PDB entry 8HJV | electron microscopy, 3.10 A resolution | chains M and C of the 35 polymer chains in the assembly

[Chain M]
Protein: Reaction center protein M chain
Organism: Roseiflexus castenholzii DSM 13941
UniProt: A7NQE8 (A7NQE8_ROSCS); residue numbers follow UniProt; this construct covers 335-641
Sequence (307 residues; row label = number of the first residue in the row):
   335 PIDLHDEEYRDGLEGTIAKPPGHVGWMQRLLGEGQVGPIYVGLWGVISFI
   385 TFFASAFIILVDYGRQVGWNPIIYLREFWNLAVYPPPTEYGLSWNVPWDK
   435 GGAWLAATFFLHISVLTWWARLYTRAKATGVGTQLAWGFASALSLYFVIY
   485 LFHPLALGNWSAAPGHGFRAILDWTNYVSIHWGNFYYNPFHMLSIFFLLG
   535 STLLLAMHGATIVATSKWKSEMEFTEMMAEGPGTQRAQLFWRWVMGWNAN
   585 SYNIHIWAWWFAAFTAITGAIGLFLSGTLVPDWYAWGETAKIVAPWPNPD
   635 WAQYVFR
Unresolved in the structure: 641
Metal / ion sites: Fe ion: His-542, Glu-557, His-589 (shared with 1 residue of chain L)
Residues lining bound ligands:
  - bacteriochlorophyll a (BCL), molecule 1: Phe-386, Leu-445, Val-449, Phe-473, Ala-476, Leu-479, Tyr-480, Trp-508, Thr-509, Asn-510, Val-512, Ser-513, Phe-519, Tyr-520, His-525, Ser-528, Ile-529, Leu-532, Gly-603, Gly-606, Leu-607
  - bacteriochlorophyll a (BCL), molecule 2: Tyr-520, Met-526, Ile-529, Phe-530, Leu-533, Gly-534, Leu-537
  - bacteriopheophytin a (BPH), molecule 1: Ser-382, Phe-383, Phe-386, Ser-448, Val-449, Trp-452, Leu-456, Leu-469, Gly-472, Phe-473, Ala-476, Ala-596, Ala-600
  - bacteriopheophytin a (BPH), molecule 2: Phe-386, Leu-445, Tyr-480, Ile-483, Tyr-484, Pro-498, Phe-502, Ile-505, Leu-506, Trp-508, Thr-509
  - bacteriopheophytin a (BPH), molecule 3: Leu-533, Thr-536, Leu-537, Met-541, Trp-575, Met-579
  - Menaquinone 11 (MQE; 2-methyl-3-[(2E,6E,10E,14E,18E,22E,26E,30E,34E,38E)-3,7,11,15,19,23,27,31,35,39,43-undecamethyltetratetraconta-2,6,10,1 4,18,22,26,30,34,38,42-undecaen-1-yl]naphthalene-1,4-dione), molecule 1: Ala-390, Ile-393, Leu-394, Tyr-397, Phe-412, His-500, Gly-501, Phe-502, Ile-505
  - Menaquinone 11 (MQE), molecule 2: Leu-538, Met-541, His-542, Thr-545, Ile-546, Thr-568, Ala-571, Gln-572, Trp-575, Met-579, Trp-581, Asn-582, Ala-583, Asn-584, Ser-585, Ile-588, Trp-591

[Chain C]
Protein: Multiheme_cytc domain-containing protein
Organism: Roseiflexus castenholzii DSM 13941
UniProt: A7NQE7 (A7NQE7_ROSCS); numbering as in UniProt (aligned over 1-320)
Sequence (320 residues; numbered 1 to 320; the number before each row is that of its first residue):
     1 MIQQPPTLFPEITNTVRGRFYIVAGIISVVMAVASIAIFWWIFYTITPAP
    51 APPLQNPIYVNYTQEPTDYISAESLAAMNAYIQANPQPQAVQVLKGMTTA
   101 QISAYMVAQVSGGLKVDCSYCHNIANFAQQDGYPNAAKKVTARKMMLMSA
   151 DLNQNYTAKLPASVGGYQITCATCHNGKAAGLEPYPIEIMNTLPNDWRLP
   201 LELDYPGGLVVTGRKDVSNHEVEQNQFAMYHMNVSMGQGCTFCHNARYFP
   251 SYEIAQKNHSIIMLQMTKHIQETYVAPGGRIADGIMAGKSPSCWLCHQGA
   301 NIPPGAAKPGQVPAVLSSTP
Unresolved in the structure: 1-29
Glycans and other covalent adducts: heme (HEM) linked to Cys-118, Cys-121, Cys-171, Cys-174, Cys-293, Cys-296
Metal / ion sites: heme Fe (4 sites), coordinated by Met-106, His-122, Met-145, His-175, Met-229, His-244, Met-263, His-297
Residues lining bound ligands:
  - bacteriochlorophyll a (BCL): Ile-38, Trp-41, Ile-42, Ile-46
  - heme (HEM), molecule 1: Ile-70, Met-78, Tyr-81, Pro-88, Gln-89, Ala-90, Val-91, Gln-92, Val-93, Leu-94, Thr-99, Ile-102, Ser-103, Met-106, Val-110, Ser-111, Val-116, Asp-117, Tyr-120, His-122, Phe-127, Ala-128, Lys-139, Ala-142, Arg-143, Met-146
  - heme (HEM), molecule 2: Val-110, Leu-114, Tyr-120, Lys-138, Thr-141, Ala-142, Met-145, Met-146, Met-148, Ser-149, Thr-170, Thr-173, His-175, Ala-179, Ala-180, Gly-181, Leu-182, Met-286, Ala-287, Lys-289
  - heme (HEM), molecule 3: Thr-157, Val-164, Gly-165, Gly-166, Tyr-167, Ile-169, Thr-173, Met-232, Met-236, Phe-242, Gln-256, His-259, Ser-260, Met-263, Leu-264, Met-266, Thr-267, His-297, Asn-301, Ile-302, Pro-303, Ala-306
  - heme (HEM), molecule 4: Gly-207, Gly-208, Leu-209, Val-210, Val-211, Thr-212, Asn-225, Gln-226, Met-229, Tyr-230, Met-232, Asn-233, Met-236, Gly-239, Cys-240, Cys-243, His-244, Phe-249, Pro-250, Lys-257, Ser-260, Ile-261

[How chain M and chain C interact]
Pairs across the interface - 32 pairs, chain M then chain C:
  Thr-422(M) / Ser-218(C)
  Thr-422(M) / Glu-221(C)  hydrogen bond
  Asn-493(M) / Ser-218(C)
  Ser-495(M) / Ser-218(C)  hydrogen bond
  Ser-495(M) / Asn-219(C)
  Ala-496(M) / Asn-219(C)
  Arg-503(M) / Thr-192(C)
  Trp-508(M) / Asn-219(C)
  Tyr-511(M) / Glu-223(C)
  Tyr-511(M) / Gln-226(C)
  Ile-514(M) / Thr-212(C)
  Ile-514(M) / Gln-226(C)
  His-515(M) / Val-211(C)  hydrogen bond (side chain-backbone)
  His-515(M) / Thr-212(C)
  His-515(M) / Gly-213(C)  hydrogen bond (backbone-backbone)
  His-515(M) / Val-217(C)  hydrogen bond (side chain-backbone)
  Asn-518(M) / Arg-247(C)
  Tyr-521(M) / Arg-247(C)
  Gly-611(M) / Lys-215(C)
  Thr-612(M) / Lys-215(C)  hydrogen bond (backbone-side chain)
  Asp-616(M) / Tyr-248(C)  hydrogen bond
  Tyr-618(M) / Arg-247(C)
  Tyr-618(M) / Tyr-248(C)  hydrophobic
  Ala-628(M) / Arg-247(C)  hydrogen bond (backbone-side chain)
  Pro-633(M) / Glu-253(C)
  Trp-635(M) / Thr-241(C)  hydrogen bond (side chain-backbone)
  Trp-635(M) / Asn-245(C)
  Trp-635(M) / Ile-254(C)
  Tyr-638(M) / Thr-241(C)  hydrogen bond (backbone-side chain)
  Val-639(M) / Gln-238(C)
  Phe-640(M) / Gln-238(C)  hydrogen bond (backbone-side chain)
  Phe-640(M) / Gly-239(C)
Also at the interface, not in a pair above, chain M (26 interface residues in all): Asn-510, Val-512, Pro-615, Pro-629, Trp-630
Also at the interface, not in a pair above, chain C (24 interface residues in all): Arg-214, His-220, Val-222, Phe-242, Phe-249

[Summary]
Chain M and chain C form an interface of 26 and 24 residues respectively; the contacts include 11 hydrogen
bonds. Polar pairs include Thr-422(M)/Glu-221(C), Ser-495(M)/Ser-218(C) and His-515(M)/Val-211(C). Bound to
chain M: 3 copies of bacteriopheophytin a, bacteriochlorophyll a and Menaquinone 11.
Chain M is Reaction center protein M chain and chain C is Multiheme_cytc domain-containing protein, both from
Roseiflexus castenholzii DSM 13941; the structure, Cryo-EM structure of carotenoid-depleted RC-LH complex from
Roseiflexus castenholzii at 10,000 lux, was determined by electron microscopy (same publication as 8HJU, 8J5O
and 8J5P).
